PDB entry 1KDD | X-ray diffraction, 2.14 A resolution | chains B and A

[Chain B]
Name: GCN4 ACID BASE HETERODIMER BASE-d12La16L
Sequence (36 residues; row label = number of the first residue in the row; numbering starts at 0):
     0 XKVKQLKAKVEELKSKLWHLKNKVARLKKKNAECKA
Modified positions: ACE (acetyl group) at position 0

[Chain A]
Name: GCN4 ACID BASE HETERODIMER ACID-d12La16I
Sequence (36 residues; numbered 0 to 35; the number before each row is that of its first residue; numbering starts at 0):
     0 XEVKQLEAEVEELESEIWHLENEVARLEKENAECEA
Not modelled in the structure: 0
Modified positions: ACE (acetyl group) at position 0

[Chain B / chain A interface]
Disulfides between the chains: Cys33(B)-Cys33(A)
Pairs across the interface (42):
  Val2(B) with Glu1(A); Val2(A), hydrophobic; Leu5(A), hydrophobic
  Leu5(B) with Val2(A), hydrophobic; Leu5(A), hydrophobic
  Lys6(B) with Leu5(A)
  Val9(B) with Glu8(A); Val9(A), hydrophobic; Leu12(A)
  Leu12(B) with Val9(A); Leu12(A), hydrophobic; Glu13(A); Ile16(A)
  Lys13(B) with Glu8(A), salt bridge; Leu12(A)
  Lys15(B) with Ile16(A); Glu20(A), salt bridge
  Leu16(B) with Leu12(A), hydrophobic; Glu15(A); Leu19(A), hydrophobic
  Leu19(B) with Ile16(A), hydrophobic; Leu19(A), hydrophobic; Glu20(A); Val23(A), hydrophobic
  Lys20(B) with Leu19(A)
  Lys22(B) with Val23(A); Glu27(A), salt bridge
  Val23(B) with Glu22(A); Val23(A), hydrophobic; Leu26(A), hydrophobic
  Leu26(B) with Val23(A), hydrophobic; Leu26(A), hydrophobic; Glu27(A)
  Lys27(B) with Glu22(A), salt bridge; Leu26(A)
  Lys29(B) with Asn30(A)
  Asn30(B) with Leu26(A), hydrogen bond (side chain-backbone); Glu29(A); Asn30(A), hydrogen bond
  Cys33(B) with Cys33(A), disulfide; Glu34(A)
  Lys34(B) with Cys33(A)
Also at the interface, not in a pair above, chain B (19 interface residues in all): Lys8
Also at the interface, not in a pair above, chain A (20 interface residues in all): Glu6

[Summary]
Chain B and chain A form an interface of 19 and 20 residues respectively; the contacts include 1 disulfide
bond, 2 hydrogen bonds and 4 salt bridges. Among the polar pairs are Lys13(B)-Glu8(A), Lys15(B)-Glu20(A) and
Lys22(B)-Glu27(A).
Here chain B is GCN4 ACID BASE HETERODIMER BASE-d12La16L and chain A is GCN4 ACID BASE HETERODIMER
ACID-d12La16I. Entry 1KDD (X-ray structure of the coiled coil GCN4 ACID BASE HETERODIMER ACID-d12La16I
BASE-d12La16L) was determined by X-ray diffraction (same publication as 1KD8 and 1KD9).
